PDB entry 8RQ8 | X-ray diffraction, 2.19 A resolution | chain A

[Chain A]
Protein: Protein cereblon
Organism: Homo sapiens
UniProt: Q96SW2 (CRBN_HUMAN); residue numbers follow UniProt; this construct covers 41-187, 249-426
Chain sequence (329 residues; each row starts with the number of its first residue; note: 58 numbers in that range are skipped by the numbering (no residue carries them; nothing is unmodelled there)):
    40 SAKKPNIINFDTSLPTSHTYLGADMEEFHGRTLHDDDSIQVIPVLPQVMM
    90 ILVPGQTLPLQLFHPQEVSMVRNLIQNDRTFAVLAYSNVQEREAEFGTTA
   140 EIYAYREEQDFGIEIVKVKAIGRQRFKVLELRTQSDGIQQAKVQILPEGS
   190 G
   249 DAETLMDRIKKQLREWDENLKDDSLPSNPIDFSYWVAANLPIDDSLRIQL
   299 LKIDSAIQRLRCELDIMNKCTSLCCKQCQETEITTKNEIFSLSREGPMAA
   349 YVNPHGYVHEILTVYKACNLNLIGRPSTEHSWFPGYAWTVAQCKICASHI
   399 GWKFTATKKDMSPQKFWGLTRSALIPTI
Not modelled in the structure: 40-46, 128-132, 267-270, 426
Differences from the reference sequence: expression tag (40); engineered mutation Ile-78 (Cys in Q96SW2), Val-92 (Ile in Q96SW2), Asn-116 (Lys in Q96SW2), Glu-134 (Gln in Q96SW2), Trp-283 (Arg in Q96SW2), Asn-287 (Cys in Q96SW2), Ser-293 (Val in Q96SW2), Asp-302 (Gly in Q96SW2), Arg-342 (Leu in Q96SW2), Glu-343 (Cys in Q96SW2), Ile-359 (Thr in Q96SW2), Ile-423 (Leu in Q96SW2); linker (188-190)
Curated features (UniProtKB/Swiss-Prot):
  - binding site (Zn(2+)): Cys-323, Cys-326, Cys-391, Cys-394
  - binding site ((S)-thalidomide): His-378, Trp-380, Trp-386
Ion coordination: Zn2+: Cys-323, Cys-326, Cys-391, Cys-394
Ligand contacts: Mezigdomide (QFC): Phe-102, Asp-149, Ile-152, Asn-351, Pro-352, His-353, His-357, Glu-377, His-378, Ser-379, Trp-380, Trp-386, Trp-400, Phe-402
What the authors report for this chain:
  - binding site for Mezigdomide: Asp-149

[Summary]
Bound to chain A: Mezigdomide. The Zn2+ site is built by Cys-323, Cys-326, Cys-391 and Cys-394. From UniProt:
4 Zn2+-binding residues and 3 (S)-thalidomide-binding residues. The paper reports a binding site for
Mezigdomide at Asp-149.
Chain A is Protein cereblon (Homo sapiens); the structure, Crystal structure of CRBN-midi in complex with
mezigdomide, was determined by X-ray diffraction (same publication as 9GAO, 8RQ1, 8RQ9, 8RQA and 8RQC).
